8U44 - chains A and I of the 12 polymer chains in the assembly; structure by electron microscopy, 3.41 A resolution.

Chain A:
Name: Hemagglutinin HA1 chain
Organism: Influenza A virus
UniProt: A7Y8I1 (A7Y8I1_9INFA); the construct lacks a stretch of the UniProt sequence, so the offset changes along the chain: 11-54 = UniProt 18-61; 55-83 = UniProt 63-91; 84-95 = UniProt 93-104; 96-125 = UniProt 106-135; 2 more segments
Chain sequence (368 residues; numbered -31 to 329 plus 7 insertion-coded residues; the number before each row is that of its first residue; a row labelled like 125A-125C holds insertion residues (125A, then the next letters in order); numbers below 1 keep their minus sign (Met-31 is residue -31)):
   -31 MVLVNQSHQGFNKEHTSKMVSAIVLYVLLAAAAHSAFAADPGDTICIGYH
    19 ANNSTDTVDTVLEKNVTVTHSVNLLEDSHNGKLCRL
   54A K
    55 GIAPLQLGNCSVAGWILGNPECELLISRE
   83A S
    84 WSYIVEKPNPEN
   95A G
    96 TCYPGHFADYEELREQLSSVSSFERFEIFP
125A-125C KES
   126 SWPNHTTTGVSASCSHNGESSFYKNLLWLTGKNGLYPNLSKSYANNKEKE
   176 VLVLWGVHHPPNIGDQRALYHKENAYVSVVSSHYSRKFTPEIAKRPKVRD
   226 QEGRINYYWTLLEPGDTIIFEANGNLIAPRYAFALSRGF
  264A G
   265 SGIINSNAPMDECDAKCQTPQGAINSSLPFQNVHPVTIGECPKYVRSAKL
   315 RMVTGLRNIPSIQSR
Not modelled in the structure: -31 to 9, 325-329
Sequence notes: initiating methionine (-31); expression tag (-30 to 10); conflict Arg53 (Leu60 in A7Y8I1)
Cystine bridges: Cys52-Cys277, Cys64-Cys76, Cys97-Cys139, Cys281-Cys305
Covalent attachments: N-acetylglucosamine (NAG) linked to Asn21, Asn129, Asn289

Chain I:
Name: Hemagglutinin HA2 chain
Organism: Influenza A virus
UniProt: A7Y8I1 (A7Y8I1_9INFA); residues 1-174 here correspond to UniProt positions 344-517 (UniProt number = residue number + 343)
Chain sequence (237 residues; each row starts with the number of its first residue):
     1 GLFGAIAGFIEGGWTGMVDGWYGYHHQNEQGSGYAADQKSTQNAINGITN
    51 KVNSVIEKMNTQFTAVGKEFNKLERRMENLNKKVDDGFIDIWTYNAELLV
   101 LLENERTLDFHDSNVKNLYEKVKSQLKNNAKEIGNGCFEFYHKCNDECME
   151 SVKNGTYDYPKYSEESKLNREKIDSGGGGLNDIFEAQKIEWHERLVPRGS
   201 PGSGYIPEAPRDGQAYVRKDGEWVLLSTFLGHHHHHH
Not modelled in the structure: 174-237
Sequence notes: expression tag (175-237)
Cystine bridges: Cys144-Cys148

Chain A / chain I interface:
Contacting residue pairs (9; chain A residue first):
  Val29(A) - Gly47(I)
  Val29(A) - Asn50(I)
  Val29(A) - Lys51(I)  hydrogen bond (backbone-backbone)
  Val29(A) - Ser54(I)
  Leu30(A) - Gly47(I)
  Leu30(A) - Asn50(I)
  Leu30(A) - Lys51(I)
  Leu30(A) - Phe110(I)  hydrophobic
  Lys32(A) - Glu57(I)  salt bridge
Other interface residues (no listed pair), chain A (5 interface residues in all): Glu31, Arg310
Other interface residues (no listed pair), chain I (9 interface residues in all): Ile48, Lys58, Asn60

Overview:
Chain A and chain I form an interface of 5 and 9 residues respectively, with 1 hydrogen bond and 1 salt
bridge. Among the polar pairs are Lys32(A)-Glu57(I) and Val29(A)-Lys51(I). N-acetylglucosamine is covalently
linked to Asn21(A), Asn129(A) and Asn289(A).
Here chain A is Hemagglutinin HA1 chain and chain I is Hemagglutinin HA2 chain, both from Influenza A virus.
Entry 8U44 (CryoEM structure of A/Solomon Islands/3/2006 H1 HA in complex with 05.GC.w2.3C10-H1_SI06) was
determined by electron microscopy, deposited together with 8TXM, 8TXP, 8TXT and 8TY7.
